Entry 8KEI (electron microscopy, 3.56 A resolution); this record covers chains A and B of the 5 polymer chains in the assembly.

Chain A:
Protein: Cytochrome b-245 light chain
Source organism: Homo sapiens
UniProtKB: P13498 (CY24A_HUMAN); residues 3-135 here = UniProt positions 3-135
Amino-acid sequence (133 residues; row label = number of the first residue in the row):
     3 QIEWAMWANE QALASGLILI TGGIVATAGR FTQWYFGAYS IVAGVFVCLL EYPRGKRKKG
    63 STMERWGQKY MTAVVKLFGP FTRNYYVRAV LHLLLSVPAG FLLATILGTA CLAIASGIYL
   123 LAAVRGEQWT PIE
Small-molecule neighbours: p22phox (LBN; 1-palmitoyl-2-oleoyl-sn-glycero-3-phosphocholine): Ile22, Thr23, Ile26, Val27, Ala30
UniProt features mapped onto this chain:
  - natural variant: Gly24 (G24R: In CGD4), Gly25 (G25D: In CGD4; G25V: In CGD4), Leu52 (L52P: In CGD4), Glu53 (E53V: In CGD4), Arg90 (R90Q: In CGD4; R90W: In CGD4), His94 (H94R: In CGD4), Ser118 (S118R: In CGD4), Ala124 (A124V: In CGD4), Ala125 (A125T: In CGD4)

Chain B:
Protein: Cytochrome b-245 heavy chain
Source organism: Homo sapiens
Notes: EC 1.-.-.-
UniProtKB: P04839 (CY24B_HUMAN); residues 6-570 here = UniProt positions 6-570
Amino-acid sequence (565 residues; each row starts with the number of its first residue):
     6 VNEGLSIFVI LVWLGLNVFL FVWYYRVYDI PPKFFYTRKL LGSALALARA PAACLNFNCM
    66 LILLPVCRNL LSFLRGSSAC CSTRVRRQLD RNLTFHKMVA WMIALHSAIH TIAHLFNVEW
   126 CVNARVNNSD PYSVALSELG DRQNESYLNF ARKRIKNPEG GLYLAVTLLA GITGVVITLC
   186 LILIITSSTK TIRRSYFEVF WYTHHLFVIF FIGLAIHGAE RIVRGQTAES LAVHNITVCE
   246 QKISEWGKIK ECPIPQFAGN PPMTWKWIVG PMFLYLCERL VRFWRSQQKV VITKVVTHPF
   306 KTIELQMKKK GFKMEVGQYI FVKCPKVSKL EWHPFTLTSA PEEDFFSIHI RIVGDWTEGL
   366 FNACGCDKQE FQDAWKLPKI AVDGPFGTAS EDVFSYEVVM LVGAGIGVTP FASILKSVWY
   426 KYCNNATNLK LKKIYFYWLC RDTHAFEWFA DLLQLLESQM QERNNAGFLS YNIYLTGWDE
   486 SQANHFAVHH DEEKDVITGL KQKTLYGRPN WDNEFKTIAS QHPNTRIGVF LCGPEALAET
   546 LSKQSISNSE SGPRGVHFIF NKENF
Unresolved in the structure: 373-380, 484-506
Disulfide bonds: Cys244-Cys257
Covalently attached groups: N-acetylglucosamine (NAG) linked to Asn132, Asn149, Asn240
Bound ions: heme Fe site 1: His101, His209; heme Fe site 2 near His115 (its only coordinating residue here)
Small-molecule neighbours:
  - heme (HEM), molecule 1: Val6, Ile67, Val71, Leu98, His101, Lys102, Ala105, Trp106, Leu186, Ile189, Ile190, Ser193, Arg198, Phe205, Trp206, His209, Phe212, Phe215, Phe216
  - heme (HEM), molecule 2: Arg54, Ala57, Leu60, Asn61, Ser112, His115, Thr116, His119, Ala175, Gly176, Gly179, Val180, Ile182, Thr183, Phe215, Leu219, His222, Gly223, Ala224, Arg226, Ile227, Val228
  - p22phox (LBN; 1-palmitoyl-2-oleoyl-sn-glycero-3-phosphocholine): Lys44, Leu45, Gly47, Ser48, Leu52, Leu110, Ile114, Ile117, Phe121, Trp125, Asp135, Ser138
UniProt features mapped onto this chain:
  - binding site (heme b): His101, His115, Trp206, His209, His222, Arg226, Ile227, Met268, Tyr280, Arg287
  - binding site (FAD): Arg199, Ser200, Trp337, His338, Pro339, Thr341, His354, Arg356, Trp361, Thr362
  - binding site (NADPH): Ile411, Arg446, Thr481, Arg513
  - glycosylation (N-linked (GlcNAc...) asparagine): Asn132, Asn149, Asn240
  - cross-link (Glycyl lysine isopeptide (Lys-Gly)): Lys161 (interchain with G-Cter in ubiquitin), Lys255 (interchain with G-Cter in ubiquitin), Lys294 (interchain with G-Cter in ubiquitin), Lys299 (interchain with G-Cter in ubiquitin), Lys306 (interchain with G-Cter in ubiquitin), Lys328 (interchain with G-Cter in ubiquitin), Lys334 (interchain with G-Cter in ubiquitin), Lys381 (interchain with G-Cter in ubiquitin), Lys506 (interchain with G-Cter in ubiquitin), Lys567 (interchain with G-Cter in ubiquitin)
  - natural variant: Trp18 (W18C: In CGDX), Gly20 (G20R: In CGDX), Tyr41 (Y41D: In CGDX), Arg54 to Ala55 (deletion: In CGDX), Arg54 (R54M: In CGDX; R54S: In CGDX), Ala55 (A55D: In CGDX), Ala57 (A57E: In CGDX), Cys59 (C59R: In CGDX; C59W: In CGDX), His101 (H101R: In CGDX; H101Y: In CGDX), His119 (H119R: In CGDX), Ala156 (A156T: In CGDX), Thr178 (T178P: In IMD34), 42 further natural variant entries in UniProt
  - mutagenesis: Phe570 (F570A: Moderately decreases superoxide-generating NADPH oxidase activity; F570G: Moderately decreases superoxide-generating NADPH oxidase activity)

Chain A / chain B interface:
Pairs across the interface (36; chain A residue first):
  Gln3(A) with Tyr201(B)
  Glu5(A) with Tyr201(B), hydrogen bond
  Trp6(A) with Val204(B), hydrophobic
  Trp9(A) with Leu188(B), hydrophobic; Thr191(B); Ser192(B)
  Glu12(A) with Thr191(B); Thr194(B)
  Gln13(A) with Ile187(B); Thr191(B), hydrogen bond
  Thr23(A) with Ile117(B)
  Val27(A) with Ile117(B), hydrophobic; Leu120(B), hydrophobic
  Gly31(A) with Phe121(B)
  Phe33(A) with Phe121(B), hydrophobic; Glu124(B)
  Thr34(A) with Glu124(B); Asn162(B), hydrogen bond; Pro163(B)
  Gln35(A) with Pro163(B)
  Arg56(A) with Lys195(B); Thr196(B)
  Arg59(A) with Thr196(B); Ser200(B), hydrogen bond; Tyr201(B)
  Met65(A) with Lys195(B); Thr196(B); Arg199(B)
  Leu104(A) with Leu167(B)
  Leu105(A) with Val123(B), hydrophobic; Gly166(B); Leu167(B)
  Ala106(A) with Leu120(B), hydrophobic
  Leu109(A) with Thr183(B); Leu184(B), hydrophobic
  Cys113(A) with Ile187(B), hydrophobic
Interface residues without a listed pair, chain A (30 interface residues in all): Ile4, Met8, Ala16, Ile20, Arg32, Gly102, Phe103, Ile108, Ala112, Ile116
Interface residues without a listed pair, chain B (26 interface residues in all): Ala170, Val180, Ile197, Thr208

Overview:
The interface between chain A and chain B involves 30 residues on one side and 26 on the other; the contacts
include 4 hydrogen bonds. Among the polar pairs are Glu5(A)-Tyr201(B), Gln13(A)-Thr191(B) and
Thr34(A)-Asn162(B). P22phox is bound between chain A and chain B.
Chain A is Cytochrome b-245 light chain and chain B is Cytochrome b-245 heavy chain, both from Homo sapiens;
the structure, Cryo-EM structure of NADPH oxidase 2 in complex with p22phox and EROS, was determined by
electron microscopy.
